PDB entry 7N61 | electron microscopy, 3.50 A resolution | chains 0N and Cb of the 139 polymer chains in the assembly

[Chain 0N]
Molecule: FAP225
Source organism: Chlamydomonas reinhardtii
UniProt: A8HNF2 (A8HNF2_CHLRE); the construct lacks a stretch of the UniProt sequence and is renumbered around it, so the offset changes along the chain: 1-424 = UniProt 1-424; 426-620 = UniProt 425-619; 621-758 = UniProt 621-758
Chain sequence (758 residues; each row starts with the number of its first residue; note: 1 number in that range is skipped by the numbering (no residue carries it; nothing is unmodelled there)):
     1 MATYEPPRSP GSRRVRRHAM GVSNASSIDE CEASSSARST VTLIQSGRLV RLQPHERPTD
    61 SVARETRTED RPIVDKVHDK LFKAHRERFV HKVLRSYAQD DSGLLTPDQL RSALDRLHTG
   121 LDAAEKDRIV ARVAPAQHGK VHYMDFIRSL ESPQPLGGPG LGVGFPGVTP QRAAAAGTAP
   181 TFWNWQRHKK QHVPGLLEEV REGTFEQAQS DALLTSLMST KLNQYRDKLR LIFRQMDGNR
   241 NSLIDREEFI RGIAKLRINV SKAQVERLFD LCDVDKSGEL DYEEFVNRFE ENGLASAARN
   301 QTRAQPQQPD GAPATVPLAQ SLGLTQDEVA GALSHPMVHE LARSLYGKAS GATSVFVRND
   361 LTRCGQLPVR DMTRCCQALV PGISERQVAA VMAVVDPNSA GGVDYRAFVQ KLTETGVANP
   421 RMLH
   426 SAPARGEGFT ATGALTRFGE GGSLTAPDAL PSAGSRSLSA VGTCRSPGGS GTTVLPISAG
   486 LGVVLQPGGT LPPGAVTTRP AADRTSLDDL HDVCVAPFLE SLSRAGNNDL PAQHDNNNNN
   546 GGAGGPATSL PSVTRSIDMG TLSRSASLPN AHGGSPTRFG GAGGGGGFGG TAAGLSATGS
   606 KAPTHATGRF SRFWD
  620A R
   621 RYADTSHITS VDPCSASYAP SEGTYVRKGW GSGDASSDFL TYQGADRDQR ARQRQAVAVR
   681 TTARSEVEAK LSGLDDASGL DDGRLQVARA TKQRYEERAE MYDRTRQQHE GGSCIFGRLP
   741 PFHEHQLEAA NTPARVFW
Disordered / not traced: 1-38, 310-315, 426-606, 620A, 728-740, 755-758

[Chain Cb]
Molecule: Tubulin alpha
Source organism: Chlamydomonas reinhardtii
UniProt: P09204 (TBA1_CHLRE); numbering as in UniProt (aligned over 1-451)
Chain sequence (451 residues; numbered 1 to 451; the number before each row is that of its first residue):
     1 MREVISIHIG QAGIQVGNAC WELYCLEHGI QPDGQMPSDK TIGGGDDAFN TFFSETGAGK
    61 HVPRCIFLDL EPTVVDEVRT GTYRQLFHPE QLISGKEDAA NNFARGHYTI GKEIVDLALD
   121 RIRKLADNCT GLQGFLVFNA VGGGTGSGLG SLLLERLSVD YGKKSKLGFT VYPSPQVSTA
   181 VVEPYNSVLS THSLLEHTDV AVMLDNEAIY DICRRSLDIE RPTYTNLNRL IAQVISSLTA
   241 SLRFDGALNV DITEFQTNLV PYPRIHFMLS SYAPIISAEK AYHEQLSVAE ITNAAFEPAS
   301 MMVKCDPRHG KYMACCLMYR GDVVPKDVNA SVATIKTKRT IQFVDWCPTG FKCGINYQPP
   361 TVVPGGDLAK VQRAVCMISN STAIGEIFSR LDHKFDLMYA KRAFVHWYVG EGMEEGEFSE
   421 AREDLAALEK DFEEVGAESA EGAGEGEGEE Y
Disordered / not traced: 38-45, 439-451
Curated features (UniProtKB/Swiss-Prot):
  - active site: Glu254
  - binding site (GTP): Gln11, Glu71, Gly144, Thr145, Thr179, Asn206, Asn228
  - binding site (Mg(2+)): Glu71
  - site: Tyr451 (Involved in polymerization)
  - modified residue: Lys40 (N6-acetyllysine)
Small-molecule neighbours: GTP (guanosine-5'-triphosphate): Gly10, Gln11, Ala12, Gln15, Val16, Asp69, Glu71, Asp98, Ala99, Ala100, Asn101, Ala140, Gly142, Gly143, Gly144, Thr145, Gly146, Val171, Thr179, Glu183, Asn206, Tyr224, Leu227, Asn228, Ile231

[How chain 0N and chain Cb interact]
Contacting residue pairs - 55 pairs, chain 0N then chain Cb:
  Arg187(0N) with Phe244(Cb)
  His188(0N) with Glu27(Cb); His28(Cb), hydrogen bond (side chain-backbone); Gly29(Cb); Met36(Cb)
  Gln191(0N) with Cys25(Cb); Leu26(Cb), hydrogen bond (side chain-backbone); Gly29(Cb); Pro364(Cb)
  Val193(0N) with Pro364(Cb); Gly365(Cb)
  Lys221(0N) with Gly365(Cb), hydrogen bond (side chain-backbone); Gly366(Cb)
  Asn223(0N) with Arg221(Cb)
  Gln224(0N) with Ile219(Cb); Glu220(Cb), hydrogen bond (backbone-backbone); Arg221(Cb), hydrogen bond (backbone-backbone)
  Tyr225(0N) with Asp218(Cb); Glu220(Cb)
  Arg226(0N) with Arg221(Cb)
  Gln235(0N) with Glu279(Cb)
  Arg257(0N) with Ser277(Cb); Ala278(Cb); Glu279(Cb); Gly366(Cb); Asp367(Cb), salt bridge; Leu368(Cb)
  Val357(0N) with Arg84(Cb), hydrogen bond (backbone-side chain)
  Arg358(0N) with Arg84(Cb); Gln85(Cb)
  Asp360(0N) with Arg84(Cb), hydrogen bond (backbone-side chain)
  Leu361(0N) with Arg84(Cb), hydrogen bond (backbone-side chain)
  Arg363(0N) with Thr80(Cb); Arg84(Cb)
  Gly703(0N) with Asp46(Cb)
  Arg704(0N) with Asp46(Cb); Asp47(Cb), salt bridge
  Val707(0N) with Asp46(Cb)
  Thr711(0N) with Asp245(Cb), hydrogen bond
  Tyr715(0N) with Val323(Cb), hydrogen bond (side chain-backbone); Val324(Cb); Pro325(Cb); Tyr357(Cb), hydrophobic
  Tyr722(0N) with Asp322(Cb); Arg373(Cb)
  Arg726(0N) with Asp327(Cb), salt bridge
  Pro741(0N) with Gln285(Cb); Ser287(Cb); Arg373(Cb)
  Phe742(0N) with Gln285(Cb)
  His743(0N) with Gln285(Cb), hydrogen bond
  Glu744(0N) with Ser287(Cb), hydrogen bond; Ala289(Cb); Glu290(Cb)
  Ala749(0N) with Thr334(Cb)
Also at the interface, not in a pair above, chain 0N (37 interface residues in all): His192, Pro194, Leu217, Glu291, Asn359, Ala708, Arg714, Arg718, Ala719
Also at the interface, not in a pair above, chain Cb (48 interface residues in all): Arg2, Glu22, Ile30, Pro32, Ala48, Thr82, Tyr83, Pro89, Leu217, Gly321, Pro359

[In short]
37 residues of chain 0N face 48 of chain Cb across their interface; the contacts include 12 hydrogen bonds and
3 salt bridges. Among the polar pairs are Arg257(0N)-Asp367(Cb), Arg704(0N)-Asp47(Cb) and
Arg726(0N)-Asp327(Cb). Ligands of chain Cb: GTP.
Here chain 0N is FAP225 and chain Cb is Tubulin alpha, both from Chlamydomonas reinhardtii. Entry 7N61
(structure of C2 projections and MIPs) was determined by electron microscopy.
